8Y0N - chains A and B of the 5 polymer chains in the assembly; structure by electron microscopy, 3.07 A resolution.

Chain A:
Name: Guanine nucleotide-binding protein G(o) subunit alpha
Organism: Homo sapiens
Reference sequence: P09471 (GNAO_HUMAN); numbering as in UniProt; present here: 4-56, 182-231, 242-354
Amino-acid sequence (240 residues; row label = number of the first residue in the row; note: 126 numbers in that range are skipped by the numbering (no residue carries them; nothing is unmodelled there); numbers below 1 keep their minus sign (Met-11 is residue -11)):
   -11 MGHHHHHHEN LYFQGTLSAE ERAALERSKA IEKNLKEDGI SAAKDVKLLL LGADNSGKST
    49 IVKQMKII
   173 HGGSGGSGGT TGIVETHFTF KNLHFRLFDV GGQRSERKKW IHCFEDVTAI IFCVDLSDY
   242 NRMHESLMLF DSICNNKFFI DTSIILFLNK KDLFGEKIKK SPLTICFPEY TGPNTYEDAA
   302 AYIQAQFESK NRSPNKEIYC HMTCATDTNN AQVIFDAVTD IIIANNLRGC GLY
Disordered / not traced: -11 to 3, 173-182
Sequence notes: initiating methionine (-11); expression tag (-10 to 3); engineered mutation Asp42 (Gly in P09471), Asn43 (Glu in P09471), Asp227 (Ala in P09471), Asp230 (Gly in P09471), Ala332 (Ile in P09471), Ile335 (Val in P09471); linker (174-181)
UniProt features mapped onto this chain:
  - region: Lys35 to Ala41, Ser44 to Thr48 (G1 motif), Phe197 to Arg206 (G3 motif), Ile266 to Asp273 (G4 motif), Thr324 to Thr329 (G5 motif)
  - binding site (GTP): Lys46, Ser47, Thr48, Asn270, Asp273, Cys325
  - binding site (Mg(2+)): Ser47, Thr182
  - natural variant: Gly40 (G40R: In DEE17 and NEDIM; G40W: Found in a patient with intractable early-onset epilepsy), Ser47 (S47G: In NEDIM), Gln52 (Q52P: Found in a patient with intractable early-onset epilepsy; Q52R: In DEE17), Ile56 (I56T: In NEDIM), Thr191 to Phe197 (deletion: In DEE17), Gly203 (G203R: In DEE17), Arg209 (R209C: In DEE17 and NEDIM; R209G: In NEDIM; R209H: In NEDIM; R209L: In NEDIM), Glu246 (E246G: In NEDIM; E246K: In NEDIM), Ile279 (I279N: In DEE17)
  - modified residue: Gln205 (5-glutamyl histamine), Cys351 (ADP-ribosylcysteine)
  - lipidation: Cys351 (S-palmitoyl cysteine)
  - mutagenesis: Cys351 (C351A: Strong loss of binding to ADGRG3)

Chain B:
Name: Guanine nucleotide-binding protein G(I)/G(S)/G(T) subunit beta-1
Organism: Homo sapiens
Reference sequence: P62873 (GBB1_HUMAN); numbering as in UniProt (aligned over 3-340)
Amino-acid sequence (350 residues; row label = number of the first residue in the row; numbers below 1 keep their minus sign (Met-9 is residue -9)):
    -9 MHHHHHHGSS GSELDQLRQE AEQLKNQIRD ARKACADATL SQITNNIDPV GRIQMRTRRT
    51 LRGHLAKIYA MHWGTDSRLL VSASQDGKLI IWDSYTTNKV HAIPLRSSWV MTCAYAPSGN
   111 YVACGGLDNI CSIYNLKTRE GNVRVSRELA GHTGYLSCCR FLDDNQIVTS SGDTTCALWD
   171 IETGQQTTTF TGHTGDVMSL SLAPDTRLFV SGACDASAKL WDVREGMCRQ TFTGHESDIN
   231 AICFFPNGNA FATGSDDATC RLFDLRADQE LMTYSHDNII CGITSVSFSK SGRLLLAGYD
   291 DFNCNVWDAL KADRAGVLAG HDNRVSCLGV TDDGMAVATG SWDSFLKIWN
Disordered / not traced: -9 to 4
Sequence notes: initiating methionine (-9); expression tag (-8 to 2)
UniProt features mapped onto this chain:
  - modified residue: His266 (Phosphohistidine)
  - natural variant: Leu30 (L30F: In MRD42; uncertain significance), Arg52 (R52G: In MRD42), Gly64 (G64V: In MRD42), Asp76 (D76E: In MRD42; D76G: In MRD42), Gly77 (G77S: In MRD42), Lys78 (K78R: In MRD42), Ile80 (I80N: In MRD42; I80T: In MRD42), His91 (H91R: In MRD42; uncertain significance), Ala92 (A92T: In MRD42), Pro94 (P94S: In MRD42), Leu95 (L95P: In MRD42), Arg96 (R96L: In MRD42), 5 further natural variant entries in UniProt

Interface between chain A and chain B:
Contacting residue pairs (42; chain A residue first):
  Leu13(A) - Asn88(B)
  Arg15(A) - Val90(B)  hydrogen bond (side chain-backbone)
  Arg15(A) - His91(B)  hydrogen bond
  Ser16(A) - Asn88(B)
  Ser16(A) - Lys89(B)  hydrogen bond (side chain-backbone)
  Ile19(A) - Lys89(B)
  Ile19(A) - Val90(B)
  Ile19(A) - Ala92(B)  hydrophobic
  Glu20(A) - Lys89(B)  salt bridge
  Leu23(A) - Gly53(B)
  Leu23(A) - Lys78(B)
  Leu23(A) - Ile80(B)  hydrophobic
  Asp26(A) - Lys78(B)  salt bridge
  Gly27(A) - Leu55(B)
  Thr183(A) - Asn119(B)
  Gly184(A) - Leu117(B)
  Gly184(A) - Asn119(B)
  Ile185(A) - Trp99(B)
  Phe200(A) - Trp99(B)  hydrophobic
  Gln205(A) - Leu117(B)
  Gln205(A) - Asn119(B)
  Gln205(A) - Tyr145(B)
  Ser207(A) - Tyr145(B)
  Ser207(A) - Gly162(B)
  Ser207(A) - Asp186(B)
  Glu208(A) - Asp186(B)
  Lys211(A) - Tyr145(B)
  Lys211(A) - Met188(B)
  Lys211(A) - Cys204(B)  hydrogen bond
  Lys211(A) - Asp228(B)  salt bridge
  Lys211(A) - Asn230(B)
  Trp212(A) - Leu117(B)  hydrophobic
  His214(A) - Lys57(B)  hydrogen bond (backbone-side chain)
  His214(A) - Tyr59(B)  hydrogen bond
  Cys215(A) - Tyr59(B)
  Cys215(A) - Gln75(B)  hydrogen bond (backbone-side chain)
  Cys215(A) - Trp99(B)
  Cys215(A) - Met101(B)  hydrophobic
  Phe216(A) - Trp99(B)  hydrophobic
  Glu217(A) - Trp332(B)
  Asp218(A) - Gln75(B)
  Phe259(A) - Arg314(B)
Interface residues without a listed pair, chain A (27 interface residues in all): Ala12, Lys35, Gly204, Lys210
Interface residues without a listed pair, chain B (28 interface residues in all): Asp118, Thr143, Gly144

In short:
The interface between chain A and chain B involves 27 residues on one side and 28 on the other; the contacts
include 7 hydrogen bonds and 3 salt bridges. Among the polar pairs are Glu20(A)-Lys89(B), Asp26(A)-Lys78(B)
and Lys211(A)-Asp228(B).
Chain A is Guanine nucleotide-binding protein G(o) subunit alpha and chain B is Guanine nucleotide-binding
protein G(I)/G(S)/G(T) subunit beta-1, both from Homo sapiens; the structure, Structure of CXCR3 in complex
with VUF11418 and Go (Full map), was determined by electron microscopy together with 8XXY, 8XXZ, 8XYI, 8XYK
and 8Y0H from the same study.
